4A3B - chains A and T of the 15 polymer chains in the assembly; structure by X-ray diffraction, 3.50 A resolution.

Chain A:
Name: DNA-directed RNA polymerase II subunit RPB1
From: Saccharomyces cerevisiae
Notes: EC 2.7.7.6
Reference sequence: P04050 (RPB1_YEAST); residue numbers follow UniProt; this construct covers 1-1732
Amino-acid sequence (1732 residues; row label = number of the first residue in the row):
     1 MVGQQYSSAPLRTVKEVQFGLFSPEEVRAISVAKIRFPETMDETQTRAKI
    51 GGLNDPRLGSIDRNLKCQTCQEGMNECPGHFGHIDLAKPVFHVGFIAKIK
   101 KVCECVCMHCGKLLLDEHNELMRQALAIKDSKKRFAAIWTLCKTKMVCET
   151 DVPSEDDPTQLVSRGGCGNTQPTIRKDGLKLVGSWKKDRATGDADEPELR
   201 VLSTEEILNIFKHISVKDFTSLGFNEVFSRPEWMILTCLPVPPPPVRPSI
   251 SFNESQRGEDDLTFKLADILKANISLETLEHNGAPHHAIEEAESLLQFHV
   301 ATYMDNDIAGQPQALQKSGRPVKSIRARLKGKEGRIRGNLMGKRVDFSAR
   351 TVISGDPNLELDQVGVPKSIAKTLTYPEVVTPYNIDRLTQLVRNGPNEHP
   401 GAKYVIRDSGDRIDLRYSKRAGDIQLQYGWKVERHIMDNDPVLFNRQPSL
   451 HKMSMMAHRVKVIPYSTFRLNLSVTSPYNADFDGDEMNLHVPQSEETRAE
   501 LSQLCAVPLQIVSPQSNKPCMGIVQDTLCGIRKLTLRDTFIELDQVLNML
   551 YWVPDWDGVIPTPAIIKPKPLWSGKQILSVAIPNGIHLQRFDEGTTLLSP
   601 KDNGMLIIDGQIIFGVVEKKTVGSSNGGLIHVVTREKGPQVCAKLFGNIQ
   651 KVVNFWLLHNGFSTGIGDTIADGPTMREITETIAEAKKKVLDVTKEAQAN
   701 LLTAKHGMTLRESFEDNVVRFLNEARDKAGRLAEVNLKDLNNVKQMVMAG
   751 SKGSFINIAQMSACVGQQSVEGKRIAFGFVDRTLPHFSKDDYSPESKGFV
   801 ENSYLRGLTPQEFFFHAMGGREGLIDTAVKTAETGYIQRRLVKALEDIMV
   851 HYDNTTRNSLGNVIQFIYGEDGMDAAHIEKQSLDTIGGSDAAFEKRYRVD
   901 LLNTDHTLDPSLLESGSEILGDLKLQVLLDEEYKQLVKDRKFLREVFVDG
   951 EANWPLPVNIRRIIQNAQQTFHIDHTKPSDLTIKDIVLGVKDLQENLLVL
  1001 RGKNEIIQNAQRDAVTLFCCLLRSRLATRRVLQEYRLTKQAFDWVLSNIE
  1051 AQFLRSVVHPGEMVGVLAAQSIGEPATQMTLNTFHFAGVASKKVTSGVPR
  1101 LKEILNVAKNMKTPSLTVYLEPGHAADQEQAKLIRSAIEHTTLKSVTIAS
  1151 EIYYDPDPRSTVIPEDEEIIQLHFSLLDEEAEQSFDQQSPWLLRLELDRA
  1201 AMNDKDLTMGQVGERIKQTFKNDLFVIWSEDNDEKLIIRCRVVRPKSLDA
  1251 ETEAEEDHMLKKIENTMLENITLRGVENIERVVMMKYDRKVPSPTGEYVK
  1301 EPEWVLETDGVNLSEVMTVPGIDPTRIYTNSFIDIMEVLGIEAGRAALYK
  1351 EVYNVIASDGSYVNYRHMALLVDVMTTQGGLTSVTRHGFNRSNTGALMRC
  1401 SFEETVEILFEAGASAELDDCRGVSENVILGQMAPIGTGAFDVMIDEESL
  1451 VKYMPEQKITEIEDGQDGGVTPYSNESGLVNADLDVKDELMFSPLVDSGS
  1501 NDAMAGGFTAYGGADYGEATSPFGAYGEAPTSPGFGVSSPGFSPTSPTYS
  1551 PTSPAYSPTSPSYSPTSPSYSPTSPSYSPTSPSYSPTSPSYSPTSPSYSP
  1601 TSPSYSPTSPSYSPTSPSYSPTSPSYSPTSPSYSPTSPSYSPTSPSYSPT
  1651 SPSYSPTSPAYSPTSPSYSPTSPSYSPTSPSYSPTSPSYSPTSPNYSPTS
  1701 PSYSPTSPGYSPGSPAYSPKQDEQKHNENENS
Not modelled in the structure: 1-2, 1081-1091, 1177-1186, 1244-1253, 1456-1732
Bound ions: Zn2+ site 1: Cys67, Cys70, Cys77, His80; Zn2+ site 2: Cys107, Cys110, Cys148, Cys167; Mg2+: Asp481, Asp483, Asp485 (shared with 1 residue of chain P)
Curated features (UniProtKB/Swiss-Prot):
  - region: Pro248 to Asp260 (Lid loop), Asn306 to Lys323 (Rudder loop), Pro810 to Glu822 (Bridging helix)
  - binding site (Zn(2+)): Cys67, Cys70, Cys77, His80, Cys107, Cys110, Cys148, Cys167
  - binding site (Mg(2+)): Asp481, Asp483, Asp485
  - modified residue: Thr1471 (Phosphothreonine)
  - cross-link (Glycyl lysine isopeptide (Lys-Gly)): Lys695 (interchain with G-Cter in ubiquitin), Lys1246 (interchain with G-Cter in ubiquitin), Lys1350 (interchain with G-Cter in ubiquitin)
  - natural variant: Ser1653 to Pro1659 (deletion: In strain: A364A)
  - mutagenesis: Lys1246 (K1246R: Impairs ubiquitination during transcription stress)
What the authors report for this chain:
  - mutagenesis - Q1078N, Q1078S: abolished growth (citing earlier work)

Chain T:
Molecule: Template DNA
Sequence (26 nucleotides; row label = number of the first residue in the row):
     4 AGCTCAAGTACTTTTTCCUGGTCATT
Not modelled in the structure: 4-12, 25-29
Modified positions: BRU (5-bromo-2'-deoxyuridine-5'-monophosphate) at position 22

Interface between chain A and chain T:
Pairs across the interface - 19 pairs, chain A then chain T:
  Ala309(A) - DT15(T)  phosphate contact
  Lys332(A) - DT19(T)  salt bridge to the phosphate
  Lys332(A) - DC20(T)  salt bridge to the phosphate
  Arg337(A) - DT17(T)  phosphate contact
  Arg337(A) - DT18(T)  salt bridge to the phosphate
  Arg344(A) - BRU_22(T)  salt bridge to the phosphate
  Arg350(A) - DC21(T)  sugar contact
  Gln447(A) - DC20(T)  sugar contact
  Gln447(A) - DC21(T)  phosphate contact
  Pro448(A) - DT19(T)  base contact
  Pro448(A) - DC20(T)  sugar contact
  Thr831(A) - DT19(T)  sugar contact
  Ala832(A) - DT18(T)  phosphate contact
  Gly835(A) - DT19(T)  sugar contact
  Tyr836(A) - DT17(T)  phosphate contact
  Tyr836(A) - DT18(T)  sugar contact
  Arg839(A) - DT18(T)  salt bridge to the phosphate
  Arg1386(A) - DT16(T)  hydrogen bond to the sugar
  Glu1403(A) - DT17(T)  phosphate contact
Also at the interface, not in a pair above, chain A (16 interface residues in all): Arg326, Glu1407

Overview:
16 residues of chain A and 8 residues of chain T are in contact; the contacts include 1 hydrogen bond and 5
salt bridges. Polar contacts include Arg1386(A)-DT16(T), Lys332(A)-DT19(T) and Lys332(A)-DC20(T). The paper
reports that Q1078N and Q1078S of chain A abolish growth.
Chain A is DNA-directed RNA polymerase II subunit RPB1 (Saccharomyces cerevisiae) and chain T is Template DNA;
the structure, RNA Polymerase II initial transcribing complex with a 4nt DNA-RNA hybrid, was determined by
X-ray diffraction, deposited together with 4A3C, 4A3D, 4A3E, 4A3F, 4A3G, 4A3I and 4 further entries.
